Entry 6RED (electron microscopy, 3.00 A resolution); this record covers chains R and S of the 20 polymer chains in the assembly.

== Chain R ==
Protein: Mitochondrial ATP synthase subunit delta
From: Polytomella sp. Pringsheim 198.80
UniProt: D7P7X6 (D7P7X6_9CHLO); residue numbers follow UniProt; this construct covers 1-199
Sequence (199 residues; row label = number of the first residue in the row):
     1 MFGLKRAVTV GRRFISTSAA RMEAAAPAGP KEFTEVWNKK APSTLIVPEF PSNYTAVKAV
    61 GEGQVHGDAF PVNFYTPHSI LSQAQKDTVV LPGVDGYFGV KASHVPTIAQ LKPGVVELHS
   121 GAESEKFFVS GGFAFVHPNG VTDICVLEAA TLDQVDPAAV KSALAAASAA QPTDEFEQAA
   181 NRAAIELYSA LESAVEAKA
Not modelled in the structure: 1-22

== Chain S ==
Protein: ATP synthase gamma chain, mitochondrial
From: Polytomella sp. Pringsheim 198.80
UniProt: Q4LDE7 (Q4LDE7_9CHLO); numbering as in UniProt (aligned over 1-317)
Sequence (317 residues; row label = number of the first residue in the row):
     1 MALRKAVLSL GLSQGVAAEA VLGSGMFNAV QHESVRYASN QAVKQRIRAI KNIGKITKAM
    61 KMVAASKMKN AQIAVEQSRG LVDPFVRLFG DFPAVNSNKS VVVAVTSDKG LCGGLNSNIT
   121 KYTRATLATT ESEGKDVVVV SIGDKGRSQL TRIESQRYQL AIADTYKVRV TFGQASLIVE
   181 ELIKHNPQSY QILFNKFRSA ISFKPTVATI LSPDLLEKQL EDVTGNSLDA YDIEASHERS
   241 DVLRDLTEFH LGVTLYNAML ENNCSEHASR MSAMENSTKS AGEMLGKLTL DYNRKRQATI
   301 TTELIEIIAG ASALMDE
Not modelled in the structure: 1-38, 316-317

== Interface between chain R and chain S ==
Pairs across the interface - 97 pairs, chain R then chain S:
  Glu-23(R) / Asp-222(S)
  Ala-24(R) / Asp-222(S)
  Ala-24(R) / Val-223(S)  hydrophobic
  Ala-26(R) / Asn-96(S)
  Ala-28(R) / Phe-92(S)
  Ala-28(R) / Ala-94(S)
  Ala-28(R) / Val-95(S)  hydrophobic
  Ala-28(R) / Leu-220(S)  hydrophobic
  Gly-29(R) / Asp-91(S)
  Gly-29(R) / Pro-93(S)
  Pro-30(R) / Asp-91(S)
  Glu-32(R) / Ala-94(S)
  Phe-33(R) / Ala-94(S)  hydrophobic
  Phe-33(R) / Thr-126(S)
  Phe-33(R) / Thr-129(S)
  Phe-33(R) / Thr-130(S)
  Val-36(R) / Thr-129(S)
  Trp-37(R) / Ala-125(S)
  Trp-37(R) / Thr-126(S)
  Trp-37(R) / Thr-129(S)
  Lys-40(R) / Ala-128(S)
  Lys-40(R) / Thr-129(S)
  Ala-41(R) / Ala-125(S)
  Ala-41(R) / Thr-129(S)
  Leu-45(R) / Lys-121(S)
  Leu-45(R) / Tyr-122(S)  hydrophobic
  Leu-45(R) / Ala-125(S)  hydrophobic
  Ile-46(R) / Tyr-122(S)  hydrogen bond (backbone-side chain)
  Pro-48(R) / Tyr-122(S)  hydrophobic
  Pro-48(R) / Thr-126(S)
  Pro-48(R) / Pro-205(S)
  Pro-48(R) / Val-207(S)  hydrophobic
  Glu-49(R) / Lys-204(S)
  Glu-49(R) / Pro-205(S)  hydrogen bond (backbone-backbone)
  Glu-49(R) / Thr-206(S)
  Glu-49(R) / Val-207(S)  hydrogen bond (backbone-backbone)
  Phe-50(R) / Asp-91(S)
  Phe-50(R) / Pro-93(S)  hydrophobic
  Phe-50(R) / Val-207(S)
  Pro-51(R) / Asp-91(S)
  Pro-51(R) / Val-207(S)
  Pro-51(R) / Ala-208(S)
  Ser-52(R) / Asp-91(S)  hydrogen bond (backbone-side chain)
  Tyr-54(R) / Lys-196(S)
  Tyr-54(R) / Lys-204(S)
  Tyr-54(R) / Thr-206(S)
  Thr-55(R) / Asp-83(S)
  Thr-55(R) / Val-86(S)
  Val-57(R) / Arg-87(S)  hydrogen bond (backbone-side chain)
  Lys-58(R) / Arg-87(S)
  Ala-59(R) / Arg-87(S)
  Ala-59(R) / Tyr-231(S)
  Asn-73(R) / Arg-87(S)
  Tyr-75(R) / Gly-80(S)
  Tyr-75(R) / Leu-81(S)  hydrophobic
  Tyr-75(R) / Asp-83(S)
  Tyr-75(R) / Pro-84(S)
  Thr-76(R) / Leu-81(S)
  Pro-77(R) / Ser-78(S)
  Pro-77(R) / Leu-81(S)
  Pro-77(R) / Phe-172(S)  hydrophobic
  Pro-77(R) / Tyr-256(S)
  His-78(R) / Gln-77(S)
  Ser-79(R) / Gln-77(S)
  Ile-80(R) / Glu-76(S)
  Ile-80(R) / Gln-77(S)  hydrogen bond (backbone-side chain)
  Asp-95(R) / Glu-234(S)
  Pro-106(R) / Ala-230(S)
  Pro-106(R) / Tyr-231(S)
  Pro-106(R) / Asp-232(S)  hydrogen bond (backbone-backbone)
  Thr-107(R) / Tyr-231(S)
  Thr-107(R) / Asp-232(S)  hydrogen bond (side chain-backbone)
  Thr-107(R) / Glu-234(S)
  Ile-108(R) / Tyr-231(S)  hydrophobic
  Ile-108(R) / Asp-232(S)  hydrogen bond (backbone-backbone)
  Ile-108(R) / Ile-233(S)
  Ile-108(R) / Glu-234(S)  hydrogen bond (backbone-backbone)
  Ile-108(R) / Leu-246(S)  hydrophobic
  Ala-109(R) / Glu-234(S)
  Gln-110(R) / Ala-235(S)
  Phe-133(R) / Asp-245(S)
  Phe-133(R) / Leu-246(S)  hydrophobic
  Phe-135(R) / Leu-88(S)  hydrophobic
  Phe-135(R) / Leu-246(S)  hydrophobic
  Val-136(R) / Tyr-231(S)
  His-137(R) / Arg-87(S)
  His-137(R) / Leu-88(S)
  His-137(R) / Tyr-231(S)
  Pro-138(R) / Tyr-231(S)
  Val-141(R) / Arg-87(S)
  Asp-143(R) / Pro-84(S)
  Asp-143(R) / Arg-87(S)  salt bridge
  Cys-145(R) / Leu-81(S)  hydrophobic
  Cys-145(R) / Pro-84(S)  hydrophobic
  Cys-145(R) / Phe-249(S)
  Leu-147(R) / Phe-172(S)  hydrophobic
  Leu-147(R) / Phe-249(S)  hydrophobic
Interface residues without a listed pair, chain R (48 interface residues in all): Val-47, Val-94
Interface residues without a listed pair, chain S (49 interface residues in all): Phe-85, Arg-198, Thr-224, Leu-228, Ser-236, Val-242

== Summary ==
The interface between chain R and chain S involves 48 residues on one side and 49 on the other, with 10
hydrogen bonds and 1 salt bridge. Among the polar pairs are Asp-143(R)/Arg-87(S), Ile-46(R)/Tyr-122(S) and
Ser-52(R)/Asp-91(S).
Chain R is Mitochondrial ATP synthase subunit delta and chain S is ATP synthase gamma chain, mitochondrial,
both from Polytomella sp. Pringsheim 198.80; the structure, Cryo-EM structure of Polytomella F-ATP synthase,
Rotary substate 3A, focussed refinement of F1 head and rotor, was determined by electron microscopy, deposited
together with 6RD4, 6RD5, 6RD6, 6RD7, 6RD8, 6RD9 and 46 further entries.
